PDB entry 3CCS | X-ray diffraction, 2.95 A resolution | chains P and 0 of the 31 polymer chains in the assembly

[Chain P]
Molecule: 50S ribosomal protein L19e
From: Haloarcula marismortui
UniProtKB: P14119 (RL19_HALMA); residues 0-148 here correspond to UniProt positions 1-149 (UniProt number = residue number + 1)
Amino-acid sequence (149 residues; each row starts with the number of its first residue; numbering starts at 0):
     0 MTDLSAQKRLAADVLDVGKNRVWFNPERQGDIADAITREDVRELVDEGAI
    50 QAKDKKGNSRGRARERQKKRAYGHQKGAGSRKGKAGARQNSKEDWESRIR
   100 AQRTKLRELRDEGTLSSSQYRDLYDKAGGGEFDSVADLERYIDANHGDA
Not modelled in the structure: 0, 144-148

[Chain 0]
Molecule: 23S ribosomal RNA
From: Haloarcula marismortui
Notes: engineered mutation(s): G2099A, G2482A
Sequence (2923 nucleotides; row label = number of the first residue in the row):
     1 GUUGGCUACUAUGCCAGCUGGUGGAUUGCUCGGCUCAGGCGCUGAUGAAG
    51 GACGUGCCAAGCUGCGAUAAGCUGUGGGGAGCCGCACGGAGGCGAAGAAC
   101 CACAGAUUUCCGAAUGAGAAUCUCUCUAACAAUUGCUUCGCGCAAUGAGG
   151 AACCCCGAGAACUGAAACAUCUCAGUAUCGGGAGGAACAGAAAACGCAAC
   201 GUGAUGUCGUUAGUAACCGCGAGUGAACGCGAUACAGCCCAAACCGAAGC
   251 CCUCACGGGCAAUGUGGUGUCAGGGCUACCUCUCAUCAGCCGACCGUCUU
   301 CACGAAGUCUCUUGGAAUAGAGCGUGAUACAGGGUGACAACCCCGUACUG
   351 AAGACCAGUACGCUGUGCGGUAGUGCCAGAGUAGCGGGGGUUGGAUAUCC
   401 CUCGCGAAUAACGCAGGCAUCGACUGCGAAGGCUAAACACAACCUGAGAC
   451 CGAUAGUGAACAAGUAGUGUGAACGAACGCUGCAAAGUACCCUCAGAAGG
   501 GAGGCGAAAUAGAGCAUGAAAUCAGUUGGCGAUCGAGCGACAGGGCAUAC
   551 AAGGUCCCUUGACGAAUGACCGAGACGCGAGUCUCCAGUAAGACUCACGG
   601 GAAGCCGAUGUUCUGUCGUACGUUUUGAAAAACGAGCCAGGGAGUGUGUC
   651 UGUAUGGCAAGUCUAACCGGAGUAUCCGGGGAGGCACAGGGAAACCGACA
   701 UGGCCGCAGGGCUUUGCCCGAGGGCCGCCGUCUUCAAGGGCGGGGAGCCA
   751 UGUGGACACGACCCGAAUCCGGACGAUCUACGCAUGGACAAGAUGAAGCG
   801 UGCCGAAAGGCACGUGGAAGUCUGUUAGAGUUGGUGUCCUACAAUACCCU
   851 CUCGUGAUCUAUGUGUAGGGGUGAAAGGCCCAUCGAGUCCGGCAACAGCU
   901 GGUUCCAAUCGAAACAUGUCGAAGCAUGACCUCCGCCGAGGUAGUCUGUG
   951 AGGUAGAGCGACCGAUUGGUGUGUCCGCCUCCGAGAGGAGUCGGCACACC
  1001 UGUCAAACUCCAAACUUACAGACGCUGUUUGACGCGGGGAUUCCGGUGCG
  1051 CGGGGUAAGCCUGUGUACCAGGAGGGGAACAACCCAGAGAUAGGUUAAGG
  1101 UCCCCAAGUGUGGAUUAAGUGUAAUCCUCUGAAGGUGGUCUCGAGCCCUA
  1151 GACAGCCGGGAGGUGAGCUUAGAAGCAGCUACCCUCUAAGAAAAGCGUAA
  1201 CAGCUUACCGGCCGAGGUUUGAGGCGCCCAAAAUGAUCGGGACUCAAAUC
  1251 CACCACCGAGACCUGUCCGUACCACUCAUACUGGUAAUCGAGUAGAUUGG
  1301 CGCUCUAAUUGGAUGGAAGCAGGGGCGAGAGCUCCUGUGGACCGAUUAGU
  1351 GACGAAAAUCCUGGCCAUAGUAGCAGCGAUAGUCGGGUGAGAACCCCGAC
  1401 GGCCUAAUGGAUAAGGGUUCCUCAGCACUGCUGAUCAGCUGAGGGUUAGC
  1451 CGGUCCUAAGUCUCACCGCAACUCGACUGAGACGAAAUGGGAAACAGGUU
  1501 AAUAUUCCUGUGCCAUCAUGCAGUGAAAGUUGACGCCCUGGGGUCGAUCA
  1551 CGCCGGGCAUUCGCCCGGUCGAACCGUCCAACUCCGUGGAAGCCGUAAUG
  1601 GCAGGAAGCGGACGAACGGCGGCAUAGGGAAACGUGAUUCAACCUGGGGC
  1651 CCAUGAAAAGACGAGCAUGAUGUCCGUACCGAGAACCGACACAGGUGUCC
  1701 AUGGCGGCGAAAGCCAAGGCCUGUCGGGAGCAACCAACGUUAGGGAAUUC
  1751 GGCAAGUUAGUCCCGUACCUUCGGAAGAAGGGAUGCCUGCUCCGGAACGG
  1801 AGCAGGUCGCAGUGACUCGGAAGCUCGGACUGUCUAGUAACAACAUAGGU
  1851 GACCGCAAAUCCGCAAGGACUCGUACGGUCACUGAAUCCUGCCCAGUGCA
  1901 GGUAUCUGAACACCUCGUACAAGAGGACGAAGGACCUGUCAACGGCGGGG
  1951 GUAACUAUGACCCUCUUAAGGUAGCGUAGUACCUUGCCGCAUCAGUAGCG
  2001 GCUUGCAUGAAUGGAUUAACCAGAGCUUCACUGUCCCAACGUUGGGCCCG
  2051 GUGAACUGUACAUUCCAGUGCGGAGUCUGGAGACACCCAGGGGGAAGCAA
  2101 AGACCCUAUGGAGCUUUACUGCAGGCUGUCGCUGAGACGUGGUCGCCGAU
  2151 GUGCAGCAUAGGUAGGAGUCGUUACAGAGGUACCCGCGCUAGCGGGCCAC
  2201 CCAGACAACAGUGAAAUACUACCCGUCGGUGACUGCGACUCUCACUCCGG
  2251 GAGGAGGACACCGAUAGCCGGGCAGUUUGACUGGGGCGGUACGCGCUCGA
  2301 AAAGAUAUCGAGCGCGCCCUAUGGUCAUCUCAGCCGGGACAGAGACCCGG
  2351 CGAAGAGUGCAAGAGCAAAAGAUGACUUGACAGUGUUCUUCCCAACGAGG
  2401 AACGCUGACGCGAAAGCGUGGUCUAGCGAACCAAUUAGCCUGCUUGAUGC
  2451 GGGCAAUUGAUGACAGAAAAGCUACCCUAGGAAUAACAGAGUCGUCACUC
  2501 GCAAGAGCACAUAUCGACCGAGUGGCUUGCUACCUCGAUGUCGGUUCCCU
  2551 CCAUCCUGCCCGUGCAGAAGCGGGCAAGGGUGAGGUUGUUCGCCUAUUAA
  2601 AGGAGGUCGUGAGCUGGGUUUAGACCGUCGUGAGACAGGUCGGCUGCUAU
  2651 CUACUGGGUGUGUAAUGGUGUCUGACAAGAACGACCGUAUAGUACGAGAG
  2701 GAACUACGGUUGGUGGCCACUGGUGUACCGGUUGUUCGAGAGAGCACGUG
  2751 CCGGGUAGCCACGCCACACGGGGUAAGAGCUGAACGCAUCUAAGCUCGAA
  2801 ACCCACUUGGAAAAGAGACACCGCCGAGGUCCCGCGUACAAGACGCGGUC
  2851 GAUAGACUCGGGGUGUGCGCGUCGAGGUAACGAGACGUUAAGCCCACGAG
  2901 CACUAACAGACCAAAGCCAUCAU
Not modelled in the structure: 1-9, 126-127, 715, 971-998, 1560, 1952-1963, 2137-2236, 2339-2343, 2665-2666, 2915-2923
Modified residues: 1MA (6-hydro-1-methyladenosine-5'-monophosphate) at position 628, OMU (o2'-methyluridine 5'-monophosphate) at position 2587, OMG (o2'-methylguanosine-5'-monophosphate) at position 2588, UR3 (3-methyluridine-5'-monophoshate) at position 2619, PSU (pseudouridine-5'-monophosphate) at position 2621
Metal / ion sites: Na+ site 1: U12, C2086; Mg2+ site 1 near G28 (its only coordinating residue here); Na+ site 2: C40, G41; Na+ site 3 near G56 (its only coordinating residue here); Sr2+ site 1: A86, C87; Na+ site 4 near U108 (its only coordinating residue here); Mg2+ site 2 near U115 (its only coordinating residue here); Na+ site 5: C130, U146; Na+ site 6: C141, G142; Sr2+ site 2: G147, A183 (shared with 1 residue of chain M); K+ site 1: C162, U172; Mg2+ site 3: C162, U2276; 54 more Na+ sites not listed; 66 more Mg2+ sites not listed; 55 more Sr2+ sites not listed; 1 more K+ sites not listed

[How chain P and chain 0 interact]
Residue-residue contacts (176; chain P residue first):
  Thr-1(P) with G1387(0), hydrogen bond to the sugar; U1388(0), hydrogen bond to the sugar; C1396(0), hydrogen bond to the sugar
  Asp-2(P) with C1395(0), sugar contact; C1396(0), sugar contact
  Leu-3(P) with C1396(0), hydrogen bond to the sugar; C1397(0), sugar contact
  Ser-4(P) with C1396(0), phosphate contact
  Ala-5(P) with U1422(0), phosphate contact
  Lys-7(P) with C1397(0), salt bridge to the phosphate; G1398(0), salt bridge to the phosphate
  Arg-8(P) with A1501(0), hydrogen bond to the phosphate; A1502(0), salt bridge to the phosphate
  Leu-9(P) with A1501(0), phosphate contact; A1502(0), phosphate contact
  Gly-17(P) with G1718(0), hydrogen bond to the phosphate; G1719(0), phosphate contact
  Lys-18(P) with G1719(0), hydrogen bond to the phosphate
  Asn-19(P) with G1719(0), hydrogen bond to the phosphate; C1720(0), hydrogen bond to the phosphate
  Arg-20(P) with A1717(0), phosphate contact; G1718(0), salt bridge to the phosphate
  Val-21(P) with G1398(0), phosphate contact
  Trp-22(P) with G1398(0), hydrogen bond to the phosphate; A1399(0), phosphate contact
  Phe-23(P) with C1397(0), hydrogen bond to the sugar; G1398(0), hydrogen bond to the phosphate
  Pro-25(P) with C1397(0), sugar contact; G1398(0), sugar contact
  Gln-28(P) with G1386(0), hydrogen bond to the base; G1387(0), hydrogen bond to the sugar; C1397(0), sugar contact
  Thr-36(P) with A1501(0), phosphate contact
  Arg-37(P) with U1500(0), salt bridge to the phosphate; A1501(0), hydrogen bond to the phosphate; A1502(0), salt bridge to the phosphate
  Arg-41(P) with U1499(0), salt bridge to the phosphate; U1500(0), salt bridge to the phosphate
  Lys-52(P) with A1399(0), salt bridge to the phosphate
  Asp-53(P) with G1556(0), sugar contact
  Lys-54(P) with A1717(0), phosphate contact
  Lys-55(P) with C1715(0), hydrogen bond to the sugar; A1716(0), salt bridge to the phosphate; A1717(0), hydrogen bond to the phosphate; U2736(0), hydrogen bond to the sugar; C2737(0), salt bridge to the phosphate
  Gly-56(P) with C1566(0), sugar contact; A1716(0), sugar contact; C2737(0), phosphate contact
  Asn-57(P) with C1566(0), phosphate contact; G1703(0), base contact; G1704(0), hydrogen bond to the base; C1715(0), hydrogen bond to the sugar; A1716(0), sugar contact; U2736(0), phosphate contact; C2737(0), phosphate contact
  Ser-58(P) with C1565(0), hydrogen bond to the sugar; C1566(0), phosphate contact; C2737(0), hydrogen bond to the phosphate; G2738(0), sugar contact
  Arg-59(P) with U1548(0), hydrogen bond to the phosphate; C1549(0), salt bridge to the phosphate; C1565(0), phosphate contact; C1566(0), hydrogen bond to the phosphate; G1704(0), hydrogen bond to the phosphate; C1705(0), salt bridge to the phosphate
  Gly-60(P) with C1565(0), phosphate contact
  Arg-61(P) with U2736(0), salt bridge to the phosphate; C2737(0), salt bridge to the phosphate; G2738(0), phosphate contact; A2739(0), salt bridge to the phosphate
  Arg-63(P) with C1549(0), salt bridge to the phosphate; C1565(0), salt bridge to the phosphate; C1566(0), salt bridge to the phosphate
  Arg-65(P) with C1705(0), hydrogen bond to the phosphate; G1706(0), salt bridge to the phosphate; U2735(0), salt bridge to the phosphate
  Gln-66(P) with C1798(0), sugar contact
  Lys-68(P) with C1787(0), salt bridge to the phosphate; U1788(0), phosphate contact
  Arg-69(P) with G1706(0), salt bridge to the phosphate; G1707(0), salt bridge to the phosphate
  Ala-70(P) with C1798(0), phosphate contact
  Tyr-71(P) with G1789(0), hydrogen bond to the base; C1790(0), hydrogen bond to the phosphate
  Gly-72(P) with C1790(0), base contact; G1802(0), base contact
  His-73(P) with U1788(0), hydrogen bond to the base; G1789(0), hydrogen bond to the base
  Gln-74(P) with C1786(0), phosphate contact; C1787(0), hydrogen bond to the phosphate
  Lys-75(P) with G1800(0), salt bridge to the phosphate
  Gly-76(P) with G1785(0), phosphate contact
  Ala-77(P) with G1760(0), hydrogen bond to the base; U1761(0), base contact; U1784(0), base contact; G1785(0), hydrogen bond to the phosphate
  Gly-78(P) with U1784(0), hydrogen bond to the phosphate; G1785(0), hydrogen bond to the phosphate; U1813(0), phosphate contact
  Ser-79(P) with G1785(0), phosphate contact
  Arg-80(P) with G1760(0), hydrogen bond to the base; U1761(0), sugar contact; A1801(0), salt bridge to the phosphate; G1802(0), salt bridge to the phosphate
  Lys-81(P) with G1707(0), phosphate contact; C1708(0), hydrogen bond to the phosphate; G1760(0), hydrogen bond to the sugar; U1761(0), sugar contact; U1813(0), sugar contact; U1817(0), hydrogen bond to the base
  Gly-82(P) with G1707(0), phosphate contact; C1708(0), hydrogen bond to the phosphate; U1761(0), sugar contact
  Lys-83(P) with G792(0), sugar contact; A793(0), sugar contact; U1761(0), phosphate contact; C1762(0), salt bridge to the phosphate
  Ala-84(P) with U1761(0), phosphate contact; C1762(0), hydrogen bond to the phosphate
  Gly-85(P) with A793(0), phosphate contact
  Ala-86(P) with G792(0), sugar contact; A793(0), phosphate contact; C1708(0), sugar contact
  Arg-87(P) with C1708(0), salt bridge to the phosphate; G1799(0), sugar contact; G1800(0), salt bridge to the phosphate; A1801(0), salt bridge to the phosphate
  Gln-88(P) with G1799(0), base contact; G1800(0), hydrogen bond to the sugar
  Lys-91(P) with G816(0), salt bridge to the phosphate; G817(0), salt bridge to the phosphate; U1539(0), sugar contact; A1597(0), hydrogen bond to the base
  Trp-94(P) with G814(0), sugar contact; U815(0), sugar contact; A1597(0), hydrogen bond to the sugar; A1598(0), phosphate contact
  Glu-95(P) with G1540(0), phosphate contact; A1597(0), sugar contact
  Ser-96(P) with G1794(0), hydrogen bond to the sugar; A1796(0), hydrogen bond to the base
  Arg-97(P) with C1793(0), sugar contact
  Ile-98(P) with A1597(0), sugar contact
  Arg-99(P) with G1540(0), hydrogen bond to the phosphate; G1541(0), salt bridge to the phosphate; A1597(0), salt bridge to the phosphate
  Ala-100(P) with G1794(0), phosphate contact; G1795(0), phosphate contact
  Arg-102(P) with U1596(0), base contact; A1597(0), salt bridge to the phosphate; A1598(0), salt bridge to the phosphate
  Arg-109(P) with C1594(0), salt bridge to the phosphate; G1595(0), salt bridge to the phosphate
  Ser-116(P) with C1593(0), hydrogen bond to the phosphate; C1594(0), phosphate contact
  Ser-117(P) with C1593(0), phosphate contact
  Tyr-119(P) with C1594(0), phosphate contact; G1595(0), hydrogen bond to the phosphate
  Arg-120(P) with C1593(0), sugar contact; C1594(0), salt bridge to the phosphate; G1595(0), hydrogen bond to the base
  Tyr-123(P) with G1595(0), base contact; U1596(0), hydrogen bond to the phosphate
  Asp-124(P) with U801(0), sugar contact
  Lys-125(P) with U801(0), phosphate contact; G802(0), phosphate contact
  Gly-127(P) with G800(0), sugar contact
  Gly-128(P) with G800(0), hydrogen bond to the base; U801(0), sugar contact
  Glu-130(P) with U801(0), hydrogen bond to the sugar; G802(0), sugar contact
  Ser-133(P) with C1793(0), phosphate contact; G1794(0), phosphate contact
  Val-134(P) with G1794(0), hydrogen bond to the phosphate
  Ala-135(P) with C1793(0), phosphate contact
Other interface residues (no listed pair), chain P (85 interface residues in all): Val-16, Asn-24, Ile-35, Glu-38, Ala-62, Asp-93, Arg-106, Gly-129
Other interface residues (no listed pair), chain 0 (80 interface residues in all): C813, C1421, A1437, G1567, G1592, C1816

[Overview]
Chain P and chain 0 form an interface of 85 and 80 residues respectively, with 54 hydrogen bonds and 40 salt
bridges. Among the polar pairs are Gln-28(P)/G1386(0), Asn-57(P)/G1704(0) and Tyr-71(P)/G1789(0). G147(0) and
A183(0) coordinate Sr2+ site 2.
Chain P is 50S ribosomal protein L19e and chain 0 is 23S ribosomal RNA, both from Haloarcula marismortui; the
structure, Structure of Anisomycin resistant 50S Ribosomal Subunit: 23S rRNA mutation G2482A, was determined
by X-ray diffraction together with 3CC2, 3CC4, 3CC7, 3CCE, 3CCJ, 3CCL and 6 further entries from the same
study.
